2XEQ - chain A; structure by X-ray diffraction, 3.10 A resolution.

[Chain A]
Name: PAT1 homolog 1,
Organism: Homo sapiens
Notes: fragment: c-terminal domain, residues 517-767
UniProtKB: Q86TB9 (PATL1_HUMAN); residue numbers follow UniProt; this construct covers 517-767
Sequence (256 residues; row label = number of the first residue in the row):
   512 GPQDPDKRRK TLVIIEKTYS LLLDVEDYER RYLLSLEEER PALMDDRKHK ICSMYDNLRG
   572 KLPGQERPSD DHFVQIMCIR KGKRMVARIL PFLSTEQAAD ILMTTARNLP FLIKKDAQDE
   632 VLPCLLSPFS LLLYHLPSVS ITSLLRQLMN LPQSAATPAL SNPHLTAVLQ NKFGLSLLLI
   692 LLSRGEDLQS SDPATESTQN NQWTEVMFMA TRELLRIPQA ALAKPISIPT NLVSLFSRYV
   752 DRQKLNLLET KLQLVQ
Disordered / not traced: 512-514, 573-576, 704-711, 766-767
Modified positions: Mse555, Mse565, Mse588, Mse596, Mse614, Mse660, Mse718, Mse720 (selenomethionine; parent Met)
Differences from the reference sequence: expression tag (512-516)
Swiss-Prot annotation at these positions:
  - mutagenesis: Arg519 (R519A: In mut1; Abolishes RNA-binding, localization to P-body and interaction with the decapping machinery; when associated with A-520; A-591; A-595; A-625 and A-626), Arg520 (R520A: In mut1; Abolishes RNA-binding, localization to P-body and interaction with the decapping machinery; when associated with A-519; A-591; A-595; A-625 and A-626), Leu523 (L523A: In mut2; Abolishes interaction with the decapping machinery and localization to P-body; when associated with A-527; A-530 and S-534), Glu527 (E527A: In mut2; Abolishes interaction with the decapping machinery and localization to P-body; when associated with S-523; A-530 and S-534), Tyr530 (Y530A: In mut2; Abolishes interaction with the decapping machinery and localization to P-body; when associated with S-523; A-527 and S-534), Leu534 (L534S: In mut2; Abolishes interaction with the decapping machinery and localization to P-body; when associated with S-523; A-527 and A-530), Tyr539 to Asp557 (In mut3; does not affect neither RNA-binding,interaction with the decapping machinery, nor localization to P-body), Arg591 (R591A: In mut1; Abolishes RNA-binding, localization to P-body and interaction with the decapping machinery; when associated with A-519; A-520; A-595; A-625 and A-626), Arg595 (R595A: In mut1; Abolishes RNA-binding, localization to P-body and interaction with the decapping machinery; when associated with A-519; A-520; A-591; A-625 and A-626), Lys625 (K625A: In mut1; Abolishes RNA-binding, localization to P-body and interaction with the decapping machinery; when associated with A-519; A-520; A-591; A-595 and A-626), Lys626 (K626A: In mut1; Abolishes RNA-binding, localization to P-body and interaction with the decapping machinery; when associated with A-519; A-520; A-591; A-595 and A-625)

[In short]
Curated annotation (UniProt) lists 10 mutagenesis sites.
Chain A is PAT1 homolog 1, (Homo sapiens); the structure, Human PatL1 C-terminal domain, was determined by
X-ray diffraction together with 2XER and 2XES from the same study.
